Entry 4X4I (X-ray diffraction, 2.80 A resolution); this record covers chains C and E of the 6 polymer chains in the assembly.

[Chain C]
Protein: Regulatory protein
From: Enterobacter sp. RFL1396
Reference sequence: Q8GGH0 (Q8GGH0_9ENTR); residues 1-79 here = UniProt positions 1-79
Chain sequence (82 residues; numbered -2 to 79; the number before each row is that of its first residue; numbers below 1 keep their minus sign (Gly-2 is residue -2)):
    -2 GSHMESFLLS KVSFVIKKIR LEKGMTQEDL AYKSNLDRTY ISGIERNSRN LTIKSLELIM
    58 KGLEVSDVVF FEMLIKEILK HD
Disordered / not traced: -2 to 1, 79
Sequence notes: expression tag (-2 to 0)

[Chain E]
Molecule: 35-nt DNA strand
Sequence (35 nucleotides; numbered 1 to 35; the number before each row is that of its first residue):
     1 ATGTGACTTA TAGTCCGTGT GATTATAGTC AACAT

[Interface between chain C and chain E]
Pairs across the interface - 11 pairs, chain C then chain E:
  Arg17(C) - DG17(E)  salt bridge to the phosphate
  Thr23(C) - DC16(E)  phosphate contact
  Thr23(C) - DG17(E)  phosphate contact
  Gln24(C) - DG17(E)  hydrogen bond to the phosphate
  Gln24(C) - DT18(E)  hydrogen bond to the phosphate
  Thr36(C) - DG19(E)  base contact
  Thr36(C) - DT20(E)  base contact
  Ser39(C) - DT18(E)  hydrogen bond to the phosphate
  Arg43(C) - DT18(E)  sugar contact
  Arg43(C) - DG19(E)  salt bridge to the phosphate
  Thr49(C) - DA27(E)  sugar contact
Other interface residues (no listed pair), chain C (9 interface residues in all): Lys14, Lys51

[Summary]
9 residues of chain C and 6 residues of chain E are in contact, with 3 hydrogen bonds and 2 salt bridges.
Among the polar pairs are Gln24(C)-DG17(E), Gln24(C)-DT18(E) and Ser39(C)-DT18(E).
Chain C is Regulatory protein (Enterobacter sp. RFL1396) and chain E is a 35-nt DNA strand; the structure,
RADIATION DAMAGE TO THE NUCLEOPROTEIN COMPLEX C.Esp1396I: DOSE (DWD) 44.6 MGy, was determined by X-ray
diffraction (same publication as 4X4B, 4X4C, 4X4D, 4X4E, 4X4F, 4X4G and 4X4H).
